7Y66 - chains A and S of the 6 polymer chains in the assembly; structure by electron microscopy, 2.90 A resolution.

Chain A:
Name: Guanine nucleotide-binding protein G(i) subunit alpha-1
Source organism: Homo sapiens
UniProt: P63096 (GNAI1_HUMAN); numbering as in UniProt (aligned over 1-354)
Sequence (354 residues; numbered 1 to 354; the number before each row is that of its first residue):
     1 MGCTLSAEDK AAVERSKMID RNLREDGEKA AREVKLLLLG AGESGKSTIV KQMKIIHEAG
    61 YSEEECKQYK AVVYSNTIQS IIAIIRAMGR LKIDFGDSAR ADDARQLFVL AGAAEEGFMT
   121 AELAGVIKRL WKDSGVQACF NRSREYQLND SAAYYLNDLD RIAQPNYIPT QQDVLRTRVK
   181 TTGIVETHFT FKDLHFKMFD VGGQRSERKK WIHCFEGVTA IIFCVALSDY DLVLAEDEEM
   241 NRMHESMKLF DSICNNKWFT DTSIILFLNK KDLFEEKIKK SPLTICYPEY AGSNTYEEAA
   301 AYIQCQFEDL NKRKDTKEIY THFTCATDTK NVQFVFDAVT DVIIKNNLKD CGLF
Not modelled in the structure: 1-3, 55-182
UniProt features mapped onto this chain:
  - region: K35 to T48 (G1 motif), D173 to T181 (G2 motif), F196 to R205 (G3 motif), I265 to D272 (G4 motif), T324 to T329 (G5 motif)
  - binding site (GTP): E43 to T48, S151, L175 to T181, D200 to Q204, N269 to D272, A326
  - binding site (Mg(2+)): S47, T181
  - modified residue: R178 (ADP-ribosylarginine), Q204 (Deamidated glutamine), C351 (ADP-ribosylcysteine)
  - lipidation: G2 (N-myristoyl glycine), C3 (S-palmitoyl cysteine)
  - natural variant: G40 (G40C: In NEDHISB; G40R: In NEDHISB), G45 (G45D: In NEDHISB), T48 (T48I: In NEDHISB; T48K: In NEDHISB), Q52 (Q52P: In NEDHISB), S75 (deletion: In NEDHISB; uncertain significance), Q172 (deletion: In NEDHISB), D173 (D173V: In NEDHISB), E186 to F189 (deletion: In NEDHISB; uncertain significance), C224 (C224Y: In NEDHISB), K270 (K270N: In NEDHISB; K270R: In NEDHISB), D272 (D272G: In NEDHISB), A326 (A326P: In NEDHISB), 1 further natural variant entry in UniProt
  - mutagenesis: G42 (G42R: Abolishes switch to an activated conformation and dissociation from beta and gamma subunits upon GTP binding. Abolishes interaction with RGS family members), E116 (E116L: Enhances interaction (inactive GDP-bound) with RGS14), Q147 (Q147L: Enhances interaction (inactive GDP-bound) with RGS14), E245 (E245L: Enhances interaction (inactive GDP-bound) with RGS14)

Chain S:
Name: scFV16
Source organism: Mus musculus
Notes: antibody fragment or engineered binder
Sequence (267 residues; each row starts with the number of its first residue; numbering starts at 0):
     0 MDVQLVESGG GLVQPGGSRK LSCSASGFAF SSFGMHWVRQ APEKGLEWVA YISSGSGTIY
    60 YADTVKGRFT ISRDDPKNTL FLQMTSLRSE DTAMYYCVRS IYYYGSSPFD FWGQGTTLTV
   120 SSGGGGSGGG GSGGGGSDIV MTQATSSVPV TPGESVSISC RSSKSLLHSN GNTYLYWFLQ
   180 RPGQSPQLLI YRMSNLASGV PDRFSGSGSG TAFTLTISRL EAEDVGVYYC MQHLEYPLTF
   240 GAGTKLELKA AAENLYFQGH HHHHHHH
Not modelled in the structure: 0-1, 121-135, 248-266
Disulfide bonds: C159-C229

How chain A and chain S interact:
Pairs across the interface (19; chain A residue first):
  T4(A) - H167(S)  hydrogen bond (backbone-side chain)
  S6(A) - H167(S)  hydrogen bond
  S6(A) - N169(S)  hydrogen bond
  S6(A) - Y173(S)  hydrogen bond
  A7(A) - H232(S)
  A7(A) - L233(S)
  E8(A) - Y101(S)
  E8(A) - Y173(S)
  E8(A) - Y175(S)  hydrogen bond
  D9(A) - N169(S)
  K10(A) - Y59(S)
  A11(A) - Y101(S)  hydrophobic
  A12(A) - Y101(S)
  E14(A) - S52(S)  hydrogen bond
  E14(A) - G56(S)
  E14(A) - T57(S)  hydrogen bond
  R15(A) - I100(S)
  R15(A) - Y101(S)
  M18(A) - S53(S)
Interface residues without a listed pair, chain A (12 interface residues in all): L5
Interface residues without a listed pair, chain S (20 interface residues in all): S31, G54, Y102, P107, R191, E234, Y235

In short:
12 residues of chain A and 20 residues of chain S are in contact; the contacts include 7 hydrogen bonds. Polar
contacts include T4(A)-H167(S), S6(A)-H167(S) and S6(A)-N169(S). From UniProt: 24 GTP-binding residues,
Mg2+-binding residues S47(A) and T181(A) and 4 mutagenesis sites on chain A.
Here chain A is Guanine nucleotide-binding protein G(i) subunit alpha-1 (Homo sapiens) and chain S is scFV16
(Mus musculus). Entry 7Y66 (Cryo-EM structure of BM213-bound C5aR1 in complex with Gi protein) was determined
by electron microscopy (same publication as 7Y64, 7Y65 and 7Y67).
